PDB entry 8RLE | electron microscopy, 3.75 A resolution | chains B and D of the 3 polymer chains in the assembly

[Chain B]
Name: Green fluorescent protein
From: Aequorea victoria
UniProt: A0A059PIQ0 (A0A059PIQ0_AEQVI); residue numbers follow UniProt; this construct covers 1-238
Amino-acid sequence (238 residues; numbered 1 to 238; the number before each row is that of its first residue):
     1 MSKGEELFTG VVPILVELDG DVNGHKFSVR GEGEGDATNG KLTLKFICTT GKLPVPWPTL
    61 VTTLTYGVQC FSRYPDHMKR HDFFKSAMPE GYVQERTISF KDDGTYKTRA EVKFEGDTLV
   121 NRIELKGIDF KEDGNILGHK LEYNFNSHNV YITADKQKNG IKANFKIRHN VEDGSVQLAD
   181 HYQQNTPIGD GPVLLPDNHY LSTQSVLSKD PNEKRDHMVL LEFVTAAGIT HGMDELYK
Unresolved in the structure: 1-7, 228-238
Construct notes: conflict Ser-2 (Arg in A0A059PIQ0), Arg-30 (Ser in A0A059PIQ0), Ser-72 (Ala in A0A059PIQ0), Arg-80 (Gln in A0A059PIQ0), Val-206 (Ala in A0A059PIQ0)

[Chain D]
Name: Gluebody GbEnhancer
From: Lama glama
Amino-acid sequence (114 residues; each row starts with the number of its first residue; a row labelled like 82A-82C holds insertion residues (82A, then the next letters in order)):
     1 QVQLVENGGA CVKPGGSLRL SCAASGFPVN RYSMRWYRQA PGKEREWVAG MS
   52A S
    53 AGDRSSYEDS VKGRFTISRD DARNTVYLQM
82A-82C NSL
    83 KPEDTAVYYC NVNVGFEYWG QGTQVMVS
Disulfide bonds: Cys-22/Cys-92

[Chain B / chain D interface]
Residue-residue contacts (26):
  Glu-142(B) / Arg-35(D)  salt bridge
  Asn-144(B) / Asn-95(D)
  Phe-145(B) / Asn-95(D)  hydrogen bond (backbone-side chain)
  Asn-146(B) / Asn-95(D)  hydrogen bond
  Asn-146(B) / Glu-99(D)
  Ser-147(B) / Glu-99(D)
  Arg-168(B) / Tyr-37(D)
  Arg-168(B) / Arg-45(D)
  Arg-168(B) / Trp-101(D)
  Asn-170(B) / Arg-35(D)
  Asn-170(B) / Asn-95(D)
  Val-171(B) / Arg-35(D)
  Glu-172(B) / Ser-52(D)
  Asp-173(B) / Ser-52(D)
  Asp-173(B) / Ser-58(D)
  Gly-174(B) / Arg-35(D)
  Gly-174(B) / Trp-47(D)
  Ser-175(B) / Trp-47(D)
  Ser-175(B) / Ser-58(D)  hydrogen bond
  Val-176(B) / Tyr-37(D)
  Val-176(B) / Trp-47(D)  hydrophobic
  Gln-204(B) / Phe-98(D)
  Ser-205(B) / Phe-98(D)
  Val-206(B) / Gly-97(D)
  Val-206(B) / Phe-98(D)  hydrophobic
  Phe-223(B) / Phe-98(D)  hydrophobic
Interface residues without a listed pair, chain D (16 interface residues in all): Glu-44, Ser-52A, Arg-56, Ser-57, Asn-93

[In short]
The interface between chain B and chain D involves 17 residues on one side and 16 on the other, with 3
hydrogen bonds and 1 salt bridge. Polar contacts include Glu-142(B)/Arg-35(D), Phe-145(B)/Asn-95(D) and
Asn-146(B)/Asn-95(D).
Chain B is Green fluorescent protein (Aequorea victoria) and chain D is Gluebody GbEnhancer (Lama glama); the
structure, SPNS2:sfGFP hetero dimer assembled by Di-Gluebody - sfGFP local refinement, was determined by
electron microscopy together with 8RL5, 8RL7, 8RL9, 8RLA, 8RLB, 8RLC and 3 further entries from the same
study.
